Entry 4DJW (X-ray diffraction, 1.90 A resolution); this record covers chain A.

== Chain A ==
Name: Beta-secretase 1
Source organism: Homo sapiens
Notes: EC 3.4.23.46
UniProt: P56817 (BACE1_HUMAN); numbering as in UniProt (aligned over 41-454)
Sequence (414 residues; row label = number of the first residue in the row):
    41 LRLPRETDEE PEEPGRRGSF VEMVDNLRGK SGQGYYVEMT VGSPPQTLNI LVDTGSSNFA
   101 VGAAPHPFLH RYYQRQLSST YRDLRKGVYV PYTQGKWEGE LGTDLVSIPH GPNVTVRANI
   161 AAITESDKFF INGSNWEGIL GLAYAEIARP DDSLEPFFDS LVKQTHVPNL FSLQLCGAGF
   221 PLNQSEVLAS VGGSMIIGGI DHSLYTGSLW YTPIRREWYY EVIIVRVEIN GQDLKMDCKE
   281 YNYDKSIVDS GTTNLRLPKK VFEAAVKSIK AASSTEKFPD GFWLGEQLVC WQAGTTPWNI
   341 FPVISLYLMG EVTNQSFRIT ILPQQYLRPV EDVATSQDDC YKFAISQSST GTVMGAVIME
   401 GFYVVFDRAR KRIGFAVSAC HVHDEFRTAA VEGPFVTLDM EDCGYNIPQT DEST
Disordered / not traced: 41-57, 448-454
Curated features (UniProtKB/Swiss-Prot):
  - active site: Asp93, Asp289
  - modified residue (N6-acetyllysine): Lys126, Lys275, Lys279, Lys285, Lys299, Lys300, Lys307
  - glycosylation (N-linked (GlcNAc...) asparagine): Asn153, Asn172, Asn223, Asn354
  - mutagenesis: Asp93 (D93N: Decreases beta-cleaved soluble APP production), Asp284 (D284N: Almost abolishes beta-cleaved soluble APP production)
Disulfide bonds: Cys216-Cys420, Cys278-Cys443, Cys330-Cys380
Ligand contacts: 0KP ((2E,5R)-2-imino-3-methyl-5-phenyl-5-[3-(pyridin-3-yl)phenyl]imidazolidin-4-one): Ser71, Gly72, Gln73, Gly74, Leu91, Asp93, Gly95, Ser96, Val130, Tyr132, Trp137, Phe169, Ile171, Trp176, Ile179, Asp289, Gly291, Thr292, Thr293

== In short ==
Chain A binds compound 0KP. UniProt lists active-site residues Asp93 and Asp289 and 2 mutagenesis sites.
Chain A is Beta-secretase 1 (Homo sapiens); the structure, Structure of BACE Bound to
2-imino-3-methyl-5-phenyl-5-(3-(pyridin-3-yl)phenyl)imidazolidin-4-one, was determined by X-ray diffraction
together with 4DJU, 4DJV, 4DJX and 4DJY from the same study.
